6MJF - chains A and B; structure by X-ray diffraction, 2.20 A resolution.

# Chain A (and B)
Protein: dbOphM
From: Dendrothele bispora CBS 962.96
Notes: chain B of this document is another copy of the same molecule, construct and numbering; everything in this record applies to it too
Amino-acid sequence (386 residues; row label = number of the first residue in the row; numbering starts at 0):
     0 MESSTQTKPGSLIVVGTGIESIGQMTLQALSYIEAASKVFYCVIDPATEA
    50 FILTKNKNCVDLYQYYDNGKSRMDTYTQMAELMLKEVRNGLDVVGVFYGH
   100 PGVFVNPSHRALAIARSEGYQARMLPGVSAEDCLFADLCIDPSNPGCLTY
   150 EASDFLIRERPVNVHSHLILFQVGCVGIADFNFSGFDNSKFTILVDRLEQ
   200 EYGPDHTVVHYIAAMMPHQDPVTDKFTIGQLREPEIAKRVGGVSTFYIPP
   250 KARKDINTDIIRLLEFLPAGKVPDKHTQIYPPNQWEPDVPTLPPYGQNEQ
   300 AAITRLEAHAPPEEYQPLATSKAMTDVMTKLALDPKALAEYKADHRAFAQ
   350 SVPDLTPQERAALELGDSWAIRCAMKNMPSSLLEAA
Disordered / not traced: 0-7, 379-385 (chain B: 0-8, 379-385)
Residues lining bound ligands: S-adenosylhomocysteine (SAH): Ile18, Tyr97, Gly98, His99, Val102, Phe103, Val104, Val127, Ser128, Ala129, Phe170, Gln171, Tyr210, Ile211, Ala212, Met214, Gly241, Val242, Ser243, Thr244

# Chain A / chain B interface
Contacting residue pairs - 254 pairs, chain A then chain B:
  Glu19(A) with Gln27(B); Arg122(B), salt bridge
  Ser20(A) with Ala331(B)
  Ile21(A) with Leu26(B); Thr328(B); Ala331(B), hydrophobic; Leu332(B), hydrophobic
  Gly22(A) with Thr25(B); Leu26(B), hydrogen bond (backbone-backbone); Gln27(B), hydrogen bond (backbone-backbone); Ala331(B)
  Gln23(A) with Thr25(B); Gln27(B); Pro125(B)
  Met24(A) with Thr25(B); Leu26(B), hydrogen bond (backbone-backbone)
  Thr25(A) with Gly22(B); Gln23(B); Met24(B); Val127(B)
  Leu26(A) with Ile21(B); Gly22(B), hydrogen bond (backbone-backbone); Met24(B), hydrogen bond (backbone-backbone); Leu26(B), hydrophobic
  Gln27(A) with Glu19(B); Gly22(B), hydrogen bond (backbone-backbone); Gln23(B)
  Ile43(A) with Arg371(B), hydrogen bond (backbone-side chain)
  Pro45(A) with Leu317(B); Arg371(B); Met374(B), hydrophobic
  Ala46(A) with Met327(B), hydrophobic; Met374(B)
  Glu48(A) with Leu317(B)
  Ala49(A) with Leu317(B), hydrophobic; Thr324(B)
  Phe50(A) with Thr328(B)
  Leu52(A) with Leu317(B), hydrophobic
  Asp60(A) with Tyr314(B), hydrogen bond
  Gln63(A) with His308(B), hydrogen bond (backbone-side chain); Pro310(B); Pro311(B); Tyr314(B)
  Tyr64(A) with Leu305(B), hydrophobic; His308(B)
  Tyr65(A) with Pro311(B)
  Asp66(A) with Pro311(B)
  Asn67(A) with Glu313(B), hydrogen bond
  Asp73(A) with Arg304(B), salt bridge
  Thr76(A) with Glu298(B); Ile302(B)
  Gln77(A) with Ala301(B), hydrogen bond (side chain-backbone); Leu305(B)
  Glu80(A) with Tyr294(B), hydrogen bond; Ile302(B)
  Leu83(A) with Tyr294(B)
  Arg87(A) with Tyr294(B), hydrogen bond
  His99(A) with Asp131(B), hydrogen bond (side chain-backbone); Phe134(B)
  Gly101(A) with Ile139(B); Asp140(B); Pro141(B)
  Val102(A) with Phe134(B), hydrophobic; Asp140(B); Pro141(B), hydrophobic
  Phe103(A) with Asp140(B), hydrogen bond (backbone-side chain); Ser142(B), hydrogen bond (backbone-side chain)
  Val104(A) with Asp140(B), hydrogen bond (backbone-side chain)
  Asn105(A) with Ile278(B)
  His108(A) with Cys138(B); Ile139(B); Asp140(B), salt bridge; Pro280(B)
  Arg109(A) with Tyr279(B); Pro293(B), hydrogen bond (side chain-backbone); Tyr294(B); Glu298(B)
  Leu111(A) with Cys138(B), hydrophobic
  Ala112(A) with Tyr279(B); Pro280(B), hydrophobic
  Ile113(A) with Tyr279(B), hydrogen bond (backbone-side chain); Pro293(B), hydrophobic; Tyr294(B)
  Arg115(A) with Cys138(B); Gln283(B)
  Met123(A) with Ala135(B)
  Pro125(A) with Gln23(B); Val127(B), hydrophobic; Asp131(B); Cys132(B), hydrophobic; Ala135(B)
  Gly126(A) with Val127(B); Asp131(B)
  Val127(A) with Thr25(B); Pro125(B), hydrophobic; Gly126(B)
  Glu130(A) with Glu130(B)
  Asp131(A) with His99(B), hydrogen bond (backbone-side chain); Pro125(B); Gly126(B); Asp131(B)
  Cys132(A) with Pro125(B), hydrophobic
  Phe134(A) with His99(B); Val102(B), hydrophobic
  Ala135(A) with Met123(B); Pro125(B)
  Cys138(A) with His108(B), hydrogen bond; Arg115(B)
  Ile139(A) with Gly101(B); His108(B)
  Asp140(A) with Gly101(B); Val102(B); Phe103(B), hydrogen bond (side chain-backbone); Val104(B), hydrogen bond (side chain-backbone); His108(B), salt bridge
  Pro141(A) with Gly101(B)
  Ser142(A) with Phe103(B)
  Pro144(A) with Arg159(B), hydrogen bond (backbone-side chain)
  Gly145(A) with Thr148(B); Tyr149(B)
  Cys146(A) with Cys146(B); Leu147(B); Thr148(B), hydrogen bond (backbone-backbone)
  Leu147(A) with Cys146(B); Leu147(B), hydrophobic
  Thr148(A) with Gly145(B); Cys146(B), hydrogen bond (backbone-backbone)
  Tyr149(A) with Gly145(B); Asn162(B), hydrogen bond; Ser165(B)
  Leu155(A) with Ile259(B)
  Ile156(A) with Ile255(B), hydrophobic; Asn256(B), hydrogen bond (backbone-backbone); Ile259(B), hydrophobic; Ile260(B), hydrophobic; Leu263(B), hydrophobic
  Arg157(A) with Lys253(B), hydrogen bond (backbone-side chain); Asp254(B); Ile255(B)
  Glu158(A) with Lys253(B), hydrogen bond (backbone-side chain); Asn256(B), hydrogen bond
  Arg159(A) with Pro144(B), hydrogen bond (side chain-backbone); Lys253(B)
  Pro160(A) with Asn162(B)
  Asn162(A) with Tyr149(B), hydrogen bond; Pro160(B)
  His164(A) with Arg159(B)
  Ser165(A) with Tyr149(B)
  Val175(A) with Leu263(B), hydrophobic
  Gly176(A) with Leu263(B); Phe265(B)
  Ile177(A) with Phe265(B)
  Ala178(A) with Phe265(B)
  Phe182(A) with Pro311(B), hydrophobic; Glu313(B); Tyr314(B), hydrophobic
  Lys189(A) with Leu262(B); Leu263(B); Glu264(B), salt bridge
  Ile192(A) with Leu263(B), hydrophobic
  Met215(A) with Ser367(B); Ile370(B), hydrophobic; Arg371(B)
  Pro216(A) with Leu330(B); Ala331(B), hydrophobic; Leu337(B)
  His217(A) with Leu337(B); Tyr340(B); Lys341(B), hydrogen bond (backbone-side chain); Gly365(B), hydrogen bond (side chain-backbone); Ile370(B)
  Gln218(A) with Gly365(B), hydrogen bond (side chain-backbone)
  Lys253(A) with Arg157(B), hydrogen bond (side chain-backbone); Glu158(B), hydrogen bond (side chain-backbone); Arg159(B)
  Asp254(A) with Arg157(B)
  Ile255(A) with Ile156(B), hydrophobic; Arg157(B)
  Asn256(A) with Ile156(B), hydrogen bond (backbone-backbone); Glu158(B), hydrogen bond
  Ile259(A) with Leu155(B); Glu158(B)
  Ile260(A) with Ile156(B), hydrophobic
  Leu262(A) with Lys189(B)
  Leu263(A) with Leu155(B), hydrophobic; Ile156(B), hydrophobic; Val175(B), hydrophobic; Gly176(B); Lys189(B)
  Glu264(A) with Gly176(B)
  Phe265(A) with Ile156(B), hydrophobic; Ala178(B)
  Tyr279(A) with Arg109(B); Ala112(B); Ile113(B), hydrogen bond (side chain-backbone)
  Pro280(A) with His108(B); Ala112(B), hydrophobic
  Gln283(A) with Arg115(B)
  Pro293(A) with Arg109(B), hydrogen bond (backbone-side chain); Ile113(B), hydrophobic
  Tyr294(A) with Glu80(B), hydrogen bond; Leu83(B); Arg87(B), hydrogen bond; Arg109(B); Ile113(B)
  Asn297(A) with Asp73(B)
  Glu298(A) with Thr76(B); Arg109(B)
  Ala301(A) with Asp73(B); Gln77(B), hydrogen bond (backbone-side chain)
  Ile302(A) with Thr76(B); Glu80(B)
  Arg304(A) with Asp73(B), salt bridge
  Leu305(A) with Tyr64(B), hydrophobic; Gln77(B)
  His308(A) with Gln63(B), hydrogen bond (side chain-backbone); Tyr64(B)
  Pro310(A) with Gln63(B)
  Pro311(A) with Gln63(B); Tyr65(B); Asp66(B); Phe182(B), hydrophobic
  Glu313(A) with Asn67(B), hydrogen bond; Phe182(B)
  Tyr314(A) with Asp60(B), hydrogen bond; Gln63(B)
  Leu317(A) with Pro45(B); Glu48(B); Ala49(B), hydrophobic; Leu52(B), hydrophobic
  Thr324(A) with Ala49(B)
  Met327(A) with Ile21(B); Ala46(B), hydrophobic
  Thr328(A) with Ile21(B); Phe50(B)
  Leu330(A) with Pro216(B)
  Ala331(A) with Ser20(B); Ile21(B), hydrophobic; Gly22(B); Pro216(B), hydrophobic
  Leu332(A) with Ile21(B), hydrophobic
  Leu337(A) with Pro216(B); His217(B)
  Tyr340(A) with His217(B)
  Lys341(A) with His217(B); Asp219(B), salt bridge
  Gly365(A) with His217(B), hydrogen bond (backbone-side chain)
  Ser367(A) with Met215(B)
  Ile370(A) with Met215(B), hydrophobic; His217(B)
  Arg371(A) with Ile43(B), hydrogen bond (side chain-backbone); Pro45(B)
  Met374(A) with Pro45(B), hydrophobic; Ala46(B)
Interface residues without a listed pair, chain A (137 interface residues in all): Asp44, Thr53, Tyr62, Met72, Leu81, Ser116, Arg122, Leu124, Ser128, Glu150, Asn181, Ser183, Asp219, Ile278, Thr319, His344
Interface residues without a listed pair, chain B (138 interface residues in all): Asp44, Thr53, Tyr62, Lys69, Met72, Leu81, Asn105, Leu111, Ser116, Leu124, Ser128, Glu150, Ser152, Asp153, His164, Asn181, Ile192, Gln218, Asn297, Thr319, Asp366

# Overview
The interface between chain A and chain B involves 137 residues on one side and 138 on the other; the contacts
include 50 hydrogen bonds and 7 salt bridges. Among the polar pairs are Glu19(A)-Arg122(B), Asp73(A)-Arg304(B)
and His108(A)-Asp140(B). Bound to chain A: S-adenosylhomocysteine.
Chain A and chain B are both dbOphM (Dendrothele bispora CBS 962.96); the structure, Catalytic Domain of
dbOphMA, was determined by X-ray diffraction (same publication as 6MJG).
